Entry 5B71 (X-ray diffraction, 2.11 A resolution); this record covers chains A and B of the 3 polymer chains in the assembly.

== Chain A ==
Molecule: SKY59 Fab light chain
Source organism: Homo sapiens
Notes: antibody fragment or engineered binder
Amino-acid sequence (217 residues; numbered 1 to 217; the number before each row is that of its first residue):
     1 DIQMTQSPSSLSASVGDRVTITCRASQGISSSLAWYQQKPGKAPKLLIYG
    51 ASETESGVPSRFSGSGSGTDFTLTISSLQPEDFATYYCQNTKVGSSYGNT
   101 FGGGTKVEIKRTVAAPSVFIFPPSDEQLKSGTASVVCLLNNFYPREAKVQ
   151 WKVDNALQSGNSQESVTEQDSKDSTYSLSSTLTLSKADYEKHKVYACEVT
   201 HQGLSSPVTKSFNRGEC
Disulfide bonds: Cys23-Cys88, Cys137-Cys197

== Chain B ==
Molecule: SKY59 Fab heavy chain
Source organism: Homo sapiens
Notes: antibody fragment or engineered binder
Amino-acid sequence (228 residues; numbered 1 to 228; the number before each row is that of its first residue):
     1 QVQLVESGGGLVQPGRSLRLSCAASGFTVHSSYYMAWVRQAPGKGLEWVG
    51 AIFTGSGAEYKAEWAKGRVTISKDTSKNQVVLTMTNMDPVDTATYYCASD
   101 AGYDYPTHAMHYWGQGTLVTVSSASTKGPSVFPLAPCSRSTSGGTAALGC
   151 LVKDYFPEPVTVSWNSGALTSGVHTFPAVLQSSGLYSLSSVVTVPSSSLG
   201 TKTYTCNVDHKPSNTKVDKRVESKYGPP
Unresolved in the structure: 1, 141-142, 226-228
Disulfide bonds: Cys22-Cys97, Cys150-Cys206

== Interface between chain A and chain B ==
Pairs across the interface (82; chain A residue first):
  Asp1(A) with Ala62(B); Glu63(B), hydrogen bond (side chain-backbone)
  Ala34(A) with Ala109(B), hydrophobic
  Tyr36(A) with Ala109(B); Met110(B), hydrogen bond (side chain-backbone); Trp113(B)
  Gln38(A) with Gln40(B), hydrogen bond; Tyr96(B), hydrogen bond
  Lys42(A) with Tyr96(B)
  Ala43(A) with Tyr96(B), hydrophobic; Gly114(B)
  Pro44(A) with Leu46(B), hydrophobic; Tyr96(B); Trp113(B)
  Leu46(A) with Ala109(B), hydrophobic; Met110(B); His111(B)
  Tyr49(A) with Tyr105(B); Thr107(B); Ala109(B), hydrophobic
  Gly50(A) with Thr107(B)
  Glu55(A) with His111(B), salt bridge
  Tyr87(A) with Gln40(B), hydrogen bond; Lys44(B); Gly45(B); Leu46(B)
  Thr91(A) with His108(B); Ala109(B)
  Val93(A) with Tyr34(B); Phe53(B), hydrophobic; Tyr60(B), hydrophobic; His108(B)
  Gly94(A) with Tyr60(B)
  Ser95(A) with Tyr60(B)
  Gly98(A) with Trp48(B)
  Asn99(A) with Tyr34(B), hydrogen bond; Trp48(B)
  Phe101(A) with Val38(B), hydrophobic; Leu46(B); Trp48(B); Trp113(B), hydrophobic
  Phe119(A) with Thr145(B); Ala147(B), hydrophobic
  Phe121(A) with Leu134(B); Ala135(B); Pro136(B); Ala147(B)
  Pro122(A) with Ala135(B); Cys137(B), hydrophobic
  Ser124(A) with Phe132(B)
  Asp125(A) with Lys224(B), salt bridge
  Glu126(A) with Val131(B); Phe132(B); Lys219(B), salt bridge
  Gln127(A) with Phe132(B); Lys153(B)
  Ser134(A) with Leu151(B); Lys153(B), hydrogen bond
  Val136(A) with Leu134(B), hydrophobic
  Leu138(A) with Ala147(B), hydrophobic; Phe176(B), hydrophobic; Val191(B), hydrophobic
  Asn140(A) with His174(B), hydrogen bond; Thr193(B)
  Asn141(A) with His174(B)
  Gln163(A) with Val179(B); Leu180(B), hydrogen bond (side chain-backbone); Gln181(B)
  Glu164(A) with Val179(B)
  Ser165(A) with Phe176(B); Pro177(B), hydrogen bond (side chain-backbone)
  Val166(A) with Pro177(B)
  Thr167(A) with Phe176(B)
  Asp170(A) with His174(B), salt bridge
  Ser177(A) with His174(B); Phe176(B)
  Leu178(A) with Phe176(B)
  Ser179(A) with Phe176(B); Ser189(B)
  Phe212(A) with Cys137(B), hydrophobic
  Cys217(A) with Cys137(B), hydrophobic; Tyr225(B)
Other interface residues (no listed pair), chain A (48 interface residues in all): Gln89, Gly103, Ile120, Thr181, Thr183, Glu216
Other interface residues (no listed pair), chain B (48 interface residues in all): Glu47, Lys61, Pro106, Pro133, Ala146, Thr175

== In short ==
Chain A and chain B each contribute 48 residues to their interface, with 10 hydrogen bonds and 4 salt bridges.
Polar contacts include Glu55(A)-His111(B), Asp125(A)-Lys224(B) and Glu126(A)-Lys219(B).
Chain A is SKY59 Fab light chain and chain B is SKY59 Fab heavy chain, both from Homo sapiens; the structure,
Crystal structure of complement C5 in complex with SKY59, was determined by X-ray diffraction.
